PDB entry 5K9Q | X-ray diffraction, 2.50 A resolution | chains B and F of the 12 polymer chains in the assembly

Chain B (and F):
Protein: Hemagglutinin HA2
Source organism: Influenza A virus (strain A/Hong Kong/1/1968 H3N2)
Notes: chain F of this document is another copy of the same molecule, construct and numbering; everything in this record applies to it too
UniProt: Q91MA7 (HEMA_I68A4); residues 3-172 here correspond to UniProt positions 348-517 (UniProt number = residue number + 345)
Sequence (170 residues; each row starts with the number of its first residue):
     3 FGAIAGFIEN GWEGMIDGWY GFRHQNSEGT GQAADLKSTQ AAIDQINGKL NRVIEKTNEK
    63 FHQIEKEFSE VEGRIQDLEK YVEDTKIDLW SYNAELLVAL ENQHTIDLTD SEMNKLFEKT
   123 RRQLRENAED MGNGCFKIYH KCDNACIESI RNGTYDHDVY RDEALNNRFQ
Disordered / not traced: 3, 172 (chain F: 3-4)
Disulfides: Cys144-Cys148
Covalent attachments: N-acetylglucosamine (NAG) linked to Asn154
UniProt features mapped onto this chain:
  - glycosylation: Asn154 (N-linked (GlcNAc...) asparagine)

Chain B / chain F interface:
Pairs across the interface - 42 pairs, chain B then chain F:
  Arg76(B) - Glu74(F)  salt bridge
  Arg76(B) - Ile77(F)
  Arg76(B) - Glu81(F)  salt bridge
  Asp79(B) - His64(F)  salt bridge
  Asp79(B) - Ile66(F)
  Leu80(B) - Ile66(F)  hydrophobic
  Leu80(B) - Leu80(F)  hydrophobic
  Tyr83(B) - Gln65(F)
  Tyr83(B) - Ile66(F)  hydrophobic
  Tyr83(B) - Lys68(F)  hydrogen bond
  Tyr83(B) - Val84(F)  hydrophobic
  Tyr83(B) - Glu85(F)  hydrogen bond
  Tyr83(B) - Lys88(F)  hydrogen bond
  Val84(B) - Val84(F)  hydrophobic
  Asp86(B) - Lys62(F)  salt bridge
  Thr87(B) - Lys88(F)
  Asp90(B) - Lys62(F)  salt bridge
  Leu91(B) - Leu91(F)  hydrophobic
  Leu91(B) - Trp92(F)
  Leu91(B) - Asn95(F)
  Tyr94(B) - Trp92(F)  hydrophobic
  Tyr94(B) - Asn95(F)
  Tyr94(B) - Leu99(F)
  Glu97(B) - Arg54(F)  salt bridge
  Ala101(B) - Arg54(F)
  Leu102(B) - Leu102(F)  hydrophobic
  Gln105(B) - His106(F)
  Glu131(B) - Arg127(F)  salt bridge
  Glu131(B) - Glu128(F)
  Glu131(B) - Arg163(F)  salt bridge
  Asp132(B) - Arg124(F)
  Asp132(B) - Arg127(F)
  Met133(B) - Arg127(F)
  Gly134(B) - Arg124(F)
  Lys139(B) - Arg127(F)
  Tyr141(B) - Arg127(F)  hydrogen bond
  Tyr141(B) - Arg163(F)
  Arg170(B) - Glu128(F)  salt bridge
  Arg170(B) - Arg163(F)  hydrogen bond (backbone-side chain)
  Arg170(B) - Leu167(F)
  Phe171(B) - Leu167(F)  hydrophobic
  Phe171(B) - Phe171(F)  hydrophobic
Other interface residues (no listed pair), chain B (26 interface residues in all): Ile10, Ile77, Asn95, Leu98
Other interface residues (no listed pair), chain F (29 interface residues in all): Glu57, Asn60, Phe70, Gln78

Overview:
26 residues of chain B and 29 residues of chain F are in contact; the contacts include 5 hydrogen bonds and 9
salt bridges. Polar contacts include Arg76(B)-Glu74(F), Arg76(B)-Glu81(F) and Asp79(B)-His64(F).
N-acetylglucosamine is covalently linked to Asn154(B).
Chain B and chain F are both Hemagglutinin HA2 (Influenza A virus (strain A/Hong Kong/1/1968 H3N2)); the
structure, Crystal structure of multidonor HV1-18-class broadly neutralizing Influenza A antibody 16.a.26 in
complex with A/Hong Kong/1-4-MA21-1/1968 ..., was determined by X-ray diffraction together with 5K9O from the
same study.
